Entry 4EUZ (X-ray diffraction, 1.08 A resolution); this record covers chain A.

Chain A:
Molecule: Carbapenem-hydrolizing beta-lactamase SFC-1
Source organism: Serratia fonticola
Notes: EC 3.5.2.6
UniProt: Q6JP75 (Q6JP75_SERFO); the construct lacks a stretch of the UniProt sequence and is renumbered around it, so the offset changes along the chain: 22-57 = UniProt 27-62; 59-140 = UniProt 63-144; 141-252 = UniProt 146-257; 254-305 = UniProt 258-309
Sequence (283 residues; numbered 22 to 305 plus 1 insertion-coded residue; 2 numbers in that range are skipped by the numbering (no residue carries them; nothing is unmodelled there); the number before each row is that of its first residue):
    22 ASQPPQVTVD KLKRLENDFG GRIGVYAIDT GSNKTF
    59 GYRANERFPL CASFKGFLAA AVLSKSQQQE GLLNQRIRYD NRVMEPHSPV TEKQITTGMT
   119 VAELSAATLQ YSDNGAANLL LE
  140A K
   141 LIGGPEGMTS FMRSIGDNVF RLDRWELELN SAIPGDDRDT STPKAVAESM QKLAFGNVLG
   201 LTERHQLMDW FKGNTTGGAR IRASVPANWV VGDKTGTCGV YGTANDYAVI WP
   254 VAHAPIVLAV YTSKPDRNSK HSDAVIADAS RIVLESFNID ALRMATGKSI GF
Unresolved in the structure: 293-305
Disulfides: Cys69-Cys238
Modified residues: Arg100 (n-omega-hydroxy-l-arginine; HAR)
Construct notes: engineered mutation Ala70 (Ser74 in Q6JP75)
Metal / ion sites: Na+ site 1: Ser84, Glu203; Na+ site 2 near Glu121 (its only coordinating residue here); Na+ site 3 near Arg178 (its only coordinating residue here); Na+ site 4 near Ser275 (its only coordinating residue here)
Residues lining bound ligands: Meropenem (closed form) (MEM; (4R,5S,6S)-3-{[(3S,5S)-5-(dimethylcarbamoyl)pyrrolidin-3-yl]sulfanyl}-6-[(1R)-1-hydroxyethyl]-4-methyl-7-oxo-1-azabicyclo[3.2.0]hept-2-ene-2-carboxylic acid): Cys69, Ala70, Lys73, His105, Ser130, Asn132, Glu166, Leu167, Asn170, Thr215, Thr216, Arg220, Lys234, Thr235, Gly236, Thr237, Cys238

In short:
Ligands of chain A: Meropenem (closed form). Ser84 and Glu203 coordinate Na+ site 1.
Chain A is Carbapenem-hydrolizing beta-lactamase SFC-1 (Serratia fonticola); the structure, Crystal structure
of serratia fonticola carbapenemase SFC-1 S70A-Meropenem complex, was determined by X-ray diffraction,
deposited together with 4EQI and 4EV4.
